Entry 6AGN (X-ray diffraction, 1.08 A resolution); this record covers chain A.

Chain A:
Protein: Lysozyme C
Organism: Gallus gallus
Notes: EC 3.2.1.17
UniProt: P00698 (LYSC_CHICK); residues 1-129 here correspond to UniProt positions 19-147 (UniProt number = residue number + 18)
Sequence (129 residues; each row starts with the number of its first residue):
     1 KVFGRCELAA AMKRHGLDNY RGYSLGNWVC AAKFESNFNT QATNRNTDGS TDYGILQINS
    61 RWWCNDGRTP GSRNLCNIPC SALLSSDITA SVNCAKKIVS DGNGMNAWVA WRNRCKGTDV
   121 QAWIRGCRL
Disulfide bonds: Cys6-Cys127, Cys30-Cys115, Cys64-Cys80, Cys76-Cys94
Metal / ion sites: Na+: Ser60, Cys64, Ser72, Arg73
Small-molecule neighbours:
  - (2Z)-3-phenylprop-2-enal (9Y3): Arg5, Ala122, Trp123, Arg125
  - (2E)-3-phenylprop-2-enal (9Y6): Thr43, Asn44, Arg45, Thr51, Arg68
Swiss-Prot annotation at these positions:
  - active site: Glu35, Asp52
  - binding site (substrate): Asp101

In short:
Ligands of chain A: (2Z)-3-phenylprop-2-enal and (2E)-3-phenylprop-2-enal. Ser60, Cys64, Ser72 and Arg73 form
the Na+ site. Curated annotation (UniProt) lists active-site residues Glu35 and Asp52 and substrate-binding
residue Asp101.
Chain A is Lysozyme C (Gallus gallus); the structure, Structure of HEWL co-crystallised with Cinnamaldehyde,
was determined by X-ray diffraction (same publication as 6AGR and 6ABZ).
